PDB entry 5W9I | electron microscopy, 3.60 A resolution | chains F and J of the 12 polymer chains in the assembly

== Chain F (and J) ==
Molecule: Spike glycoprotein
From: Middle East respiratory syndrome-related coronavirus
Notes: chain J of this document is another copy of the same molecule, construct and numbering; everything in this record applies to it too
UniProt: W5ZZF5 (W5ZZF5_9BETC); residue numbers follow UniProt; this construct covers 1-1291
Sequence (1329 residues; each row starts with the number of its first residue):
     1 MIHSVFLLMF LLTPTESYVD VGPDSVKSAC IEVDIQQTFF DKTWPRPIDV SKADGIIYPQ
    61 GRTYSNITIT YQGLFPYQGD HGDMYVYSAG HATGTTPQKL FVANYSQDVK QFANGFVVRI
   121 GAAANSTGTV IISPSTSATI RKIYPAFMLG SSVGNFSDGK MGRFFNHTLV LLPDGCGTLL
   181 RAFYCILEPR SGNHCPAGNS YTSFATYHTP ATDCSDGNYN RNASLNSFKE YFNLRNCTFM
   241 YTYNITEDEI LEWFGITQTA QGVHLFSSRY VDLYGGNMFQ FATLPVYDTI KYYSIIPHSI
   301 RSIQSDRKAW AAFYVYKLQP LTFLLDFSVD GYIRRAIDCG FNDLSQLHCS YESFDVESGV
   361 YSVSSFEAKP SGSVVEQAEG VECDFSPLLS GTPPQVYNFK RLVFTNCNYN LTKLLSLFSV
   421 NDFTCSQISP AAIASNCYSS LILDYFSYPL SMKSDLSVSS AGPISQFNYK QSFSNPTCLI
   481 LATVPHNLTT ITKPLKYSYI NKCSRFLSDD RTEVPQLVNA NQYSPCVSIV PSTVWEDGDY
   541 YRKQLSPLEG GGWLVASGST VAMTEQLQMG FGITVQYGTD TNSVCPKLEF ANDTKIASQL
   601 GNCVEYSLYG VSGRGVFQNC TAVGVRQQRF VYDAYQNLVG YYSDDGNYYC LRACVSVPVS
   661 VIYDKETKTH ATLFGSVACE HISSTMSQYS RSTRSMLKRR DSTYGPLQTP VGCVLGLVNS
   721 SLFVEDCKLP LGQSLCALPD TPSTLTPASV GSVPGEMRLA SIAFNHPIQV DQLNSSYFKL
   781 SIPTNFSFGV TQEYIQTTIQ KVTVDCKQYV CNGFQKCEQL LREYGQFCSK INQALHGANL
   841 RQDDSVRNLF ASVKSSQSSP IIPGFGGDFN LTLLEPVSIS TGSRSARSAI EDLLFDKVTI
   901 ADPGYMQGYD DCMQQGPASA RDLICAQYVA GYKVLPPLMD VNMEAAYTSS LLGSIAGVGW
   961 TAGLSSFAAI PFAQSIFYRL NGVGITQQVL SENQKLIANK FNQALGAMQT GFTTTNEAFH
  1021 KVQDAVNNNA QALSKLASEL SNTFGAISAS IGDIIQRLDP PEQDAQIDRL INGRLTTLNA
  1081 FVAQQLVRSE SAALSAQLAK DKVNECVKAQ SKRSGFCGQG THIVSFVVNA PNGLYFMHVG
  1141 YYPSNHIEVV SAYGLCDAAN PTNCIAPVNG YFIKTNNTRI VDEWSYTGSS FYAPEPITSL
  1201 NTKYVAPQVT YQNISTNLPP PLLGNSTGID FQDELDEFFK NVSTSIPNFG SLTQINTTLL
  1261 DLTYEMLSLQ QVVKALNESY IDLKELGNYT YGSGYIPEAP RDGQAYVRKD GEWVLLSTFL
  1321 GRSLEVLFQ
Unresolved in the structure: 1-17, 380-592, 744-1329
Differences from the reference sequence: conflict F506 (Leu in W5ZZF5), A748 (Arg in W5ZZF5), G751 (Arg in W5ZZF5); engineered mutation P1060 (Val in W5ZZF5), P1061 (Leu in W5ZZF5); expression tag (1292-1329)
Disulfides: C30-C195, C176-C214, C185-C237, C339-C349, C603-C654, C620-C650, C679-C713, C727-C736
Covalent attachments: N-acetylglucosamine (NAG) linked to N66, N104, N125, N155, N166, N236, N244, N619, N719
What the authors report for this chain:
  - mutagenesis - V1060P/L1061P (>50-fold): increased expression
  - post-translational modification sites: N1176

== Interface between chain F and chain J ==
Contacting residue pairs (26; chain F residue first):
  Y58(F) - V625(J)
  Y58(F) - Q628(J)
  P59(F) - Q628(J)
  G61(F) - Q628(J)  hydrogen bond (backbone-side chain)
  R62(F) - Q628(J)
  R62(F) - F630(J)
  R62(F) - Y632(J)
  R62(F) - Q636(J)  hydrogen bond
  T63(F) - G624(J)  hydrogen bond (side chain-backbone)
  T63(F) - V625(J)  hydrogen bond (side chain-backbone)
  T63(F) - Q628(J)
  T63(F) - F630(J)  hydrogen bond (backbone-backbone)
  T63(F) - V631(J)
  T63(F) - Y632(J)  hydrogen bond (backbone-backbone)
  Y64(F) - G624(J)
  Y64(F) - Y632(J)
  Y64(F) - D633(J)
  Y64(F) - Q636(J)  hydrogen bond
  I67(F) - D633(J)
  I67(F) - A634(J)
  F279(F) - Q628(J)
  V329(F) - G624(J)
  D330(F) - G624(J)
  D330(F) - V625(J)
  G331(F) - G624(J)
  G331(F) - V625(J)
Also at the interface, not in a pair above, chain F (16 interface residues in all): Q60, S65, I69, Y270, Y332
Also at the interface, not in a pair above, chain J (10 interface residues in all): Q627

== Overview ==
16 residues of chain F face 10 of chain J across their interface; the contacts include 7 hydrogen bonds. Polar
pairs include G61(F)-Q628(J), R62(F)-Q636(J) and T63(F)-G624(J). N-acetylglucosamine is covalently linked to
N66(F), N104(F), N125(F), N155(F), N166(F) and N236(F) and 3 more. From the paper: V1060P/L1061P of chain F
increase expression; a modification site at N1176(F).
Both chains are Spike glycoprotein (Middle East respiratory syndrome-related coronavirus). Entry 5W9I (MERS S
ectodomain trimer in complex with variable domain of neutralizing antibody G4) was determined by electron
microscopy (same publication as 5VZR, 5W9H, 5W9J, 5W9K, 5W9L, 5W9M and 3 further entries).
